PDB entry 8AIX | electron microscopy, 5.80 A resolution (low resolution: residue-level contacts below are approximate; hydrogen-bond / salt-bridge calls are withheld) | chains A and C of the 24 polymer chains in the assembly

[Chain A]
Name: Crescentin
Organism: Caulobacter vibrioides
UniProtKB: A0A8F8EC09 (A0A8F8EC09_CAUVI); residue numbers follow UniProt; this construct covers 1-457
Chain sequence (457 residues; row label = number of the first residue in the row):
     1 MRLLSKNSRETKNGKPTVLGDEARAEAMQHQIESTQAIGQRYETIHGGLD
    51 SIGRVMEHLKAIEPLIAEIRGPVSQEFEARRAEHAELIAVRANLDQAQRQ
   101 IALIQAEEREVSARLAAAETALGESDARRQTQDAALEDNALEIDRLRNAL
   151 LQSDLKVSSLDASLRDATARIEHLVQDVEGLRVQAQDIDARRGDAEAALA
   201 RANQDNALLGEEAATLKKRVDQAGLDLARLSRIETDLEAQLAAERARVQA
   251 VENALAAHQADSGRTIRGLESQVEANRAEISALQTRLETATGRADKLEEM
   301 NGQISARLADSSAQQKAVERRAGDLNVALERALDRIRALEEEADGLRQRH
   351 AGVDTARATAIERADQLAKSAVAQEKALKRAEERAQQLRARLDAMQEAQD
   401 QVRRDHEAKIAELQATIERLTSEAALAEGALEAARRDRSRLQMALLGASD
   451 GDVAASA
Disordered / not traced: 1-357, 442-457

[Chain C]
Name: Crescentin-specific megabody MB13
Notes: antibody fragment or engineered binder
Chain sequence (907 residues; numbered 1 to 907; the number before each row is that of its first residue):
     1 EVQLQESGGGLVYKEETQSGLNNYARVVEKGQYDSLEIPAQVAASWESGR
    51 DDAAVFGFIDKEQLDKYVANGGKRSDWTVKFAENRSQDGTLLGYSLLQES
   101 VDQASYMYSDNHYLAEMATILGKPEEAKRYRQLAQQLADYINTCMFDPTT
   151 QFYYDVRIEDKPLANGCAGKPIVERGKGPEGWSPLFNGAATQANADAVVK
   201 VMLDPKEFNTFVPLGTAALTNPAFGADIYWRGRVWVDQFWFGLKGMERYG
   251 YRDDALKLADTFFRHAKGLTADGPIQENYNPLTGAQQGAPNFSWSAAHLY
   301 MLYNDFFRKQASGGGSGGGGSGGGGSGNADNYKNVINRTGAPQYMKDYDY
   351 DDHQRFNPFFDLGAWHGHLLPDGPNTMGGFPGVALLTEEYINFMASNFDR
   401 LTVWQDGKKVDFTLEAYSIPGALVQKLTAKDVQVEMTLRFATPRTSLLET
   451 KITSNKPLDLVWDGELLEKLEAKEGKPLSDKTIAGEYPDYQRKISATRDG
   501 LKVTFGKVRATWDLLTSGESEYQVHKSLPVQTEINGNRFTSKAHINGSTT
   551 LYTTYSHLLTAQEVSKEQMQIRDILARPAFYLTASQQRWEEYLKKGLTNP
   601 DATPEQTRVAVKAIETLNGNWRSPGGAVKFNTVTPSVTGRWFSGNQTWPW
   651 DTWKQAFAMAHFNPDIAKENIRAVFSWQIQPGDSVRPQDVGFVPDLIAWN
   701 LSPERGGDGGNWNERNTKPSLAAWSVMEVYNVTQDKTWVAEMYPKLVAYH
   751 DWWLRNRDHNGNGVPEYGATRDKAHNTESGEMLFTVKKDSLRLSCASSRS
   801 IDGINIMRWYRQAPGKQRGMVAVVTGWGSTNYVDSVKGRFIISRDSAKDT
   851 VYLQMNNLKPEDTAVYSCNAIYRGSEYWGQGTQVTVSSGENLYFQGSHHH
   901 HHHHHHH
Disordered / not traced: 1, 10-792, 855-858, 872-874, 886-907
Disulfide bonds: Cys-795/Cys-868

[How chain A and chain C interact]
Contacting residue pairs (11; chain A residue first):
  Glu-412(A) / Asn-805(C)
  Leu-413(A) / Asn-805(C)
  Thr-416(A) / Asn-805(C)
  Thr-416(A) / Ile-871(C)
  Arg-419(A) / Ile-871(C)
  Arg-419(A) / Ser-875(C)
  Arg-419(A) / Glu-876(C)
  Leu-420(A) / Ile-806(C)
  Glu-423(A) / Arg-808(C)
  Glu-423(A) / Tyr-810(C)
  Glu-423(A) / Glu-876(C)
Also at the interface, not in a pair above, chain C (8 interface residues in all): Trp-827

[Summary]
6 residues of chain A face 8 of chain C across their interface.
Chain A is Crescentin (Caulobacter vibrioides) and chain C is Crescentin-specific megabody MB13; the
structure, Cryo-EM structure of crescentin filaments (wildtype, C2 symmetry and large box), was determined by
electron microscopy, deposited together with 8AFE, 8AFH, 8AFL, 8AFM, 8AHL, 8AIA and 8AJB.
